PDB entry 2OTK | solution NMR | chains E and F of the 3 polymer chains in the assembly

# Chain E (and F)
Molecule: ZAb3 Affibody dimer
Source organism: engineered binding protein
Notes: antibody fragment or engineered binder; chain F of this document is another copy of the same molecule, construct and numbering; everything in this record applies to it too
Chain sequence (71 residues; row label = number of the first residue in the row; numbers below 1 keep their minus sign (Gly-10 is residue -10)):
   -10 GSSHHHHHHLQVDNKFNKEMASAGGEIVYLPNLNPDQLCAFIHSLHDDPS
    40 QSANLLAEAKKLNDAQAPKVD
Disordered / not traced: -10 to 13, 57-60
Reported in the primary citation:
  - mutagenesis - C28S: decreased binding to Amyloid beta A4 protein
  - self-association interface (contacts with another copy of this molecule); pairs are residue here / residue on that copy: Cys28-Cys28 (disulfide)
  - contacts within the chain: Glu15-Lys49 (salt bridge)

# Chain E / chain F interface
Cross-chain cystine bridges: Cys28(E)-Cys28(F)
Pairs across the interface (8):
  Ile16(E) - Tyr18(F)
  Pro24(E) - Ile31(F)
  Pro24(E) - His35(F)
  Leu27(E) - Ile31(F)
  Cys28(E) - Cys28(F)  disulfide
  Ile31(E) - Ile31(F)
  His32(E) - Asp25(F)
  His35(E) - Pro24(F)
Interface residues without a listed pair, chain F (8 interface residues in all): Leu27, His32

# Summary
Chain E and chain F form an interface of 7 and 8 residues respectively; the contacts include 1 disulfide bond.
The paper reports that C28S of chain E reduces binding to Amyloid beta A4 protein; a self-association
interface involving Cys28(E).
Chain E and chain F are both ZAb3 Affibody dimer (engineered binding protein); the structure, Structure of
Alzheimer Ab peptide in complex with an engineered binding protein, was determined by solution NMR.
